Entry 5L5R (X-ray diffraction, 2.90 A resolution); this record covers chains M and b of the 28 polymer chains in the assembly.

[Chain M]
Name: Proteasome subunit beta type-7
Organism: Saccharomyces cerevisiae (strain ATCC 204508 / S288c)
Notes: EC 3.4.25.1
UniProtKB: P30657 (PSB7_YEAST); residues -12 to 233 here correspond to UniProt positions 21-266 (UniProt number = residue number + 33)
Amino-acid sequence (246 residues; row label = number of the first residue in the row; numbers below 1 keep their minus sign (Thr-12 is residue -12)):
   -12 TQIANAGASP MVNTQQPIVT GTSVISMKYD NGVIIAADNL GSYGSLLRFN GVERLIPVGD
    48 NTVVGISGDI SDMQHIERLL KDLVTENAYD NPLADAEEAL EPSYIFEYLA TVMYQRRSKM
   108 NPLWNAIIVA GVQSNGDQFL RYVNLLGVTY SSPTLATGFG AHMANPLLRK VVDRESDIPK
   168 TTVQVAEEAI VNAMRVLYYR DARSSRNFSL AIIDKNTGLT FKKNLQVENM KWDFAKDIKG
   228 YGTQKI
Unresolved in the structure: -12 to 0

[Chain b]
Name: Proteasome subunit beta type-1
Organism: Saccharomyces cerevisiae (strain ATCC 204508 / S288c)
Notes: EC 3.4.25.1
UniProtKB: P38624 (PSB1_YEAST); residues 1-196 here correspond to UniProt positions 20-215 (UniProt number = residue number + 19)
Amino-acid sequence (196 residues; numbered 1 to 196; the number before each row is that of its first residue):
     1 TSIMAVTFKD GVILGADSRT TTGAYIANRV TDKLTRVHDK IWCCRSGSAA DTQAIADIVQ
    61 YHLELYTSQY GTPSTETAAS VFKELCYENK DNLTAGIIVA GYDDKNKGEV YTIPLGGSVH
   121 KLPYAIAGSG STFIYGYCDK NFRENMSKEE TVDFIKHSLS QAIKWDGSSG GVIRMVVLTA
   181 AGVERLIFYP DEYEQL
Curated features (UniProtKB/Swiss-Prot):
  - active site: Thr1 (Nucleophile)

[Chain M / chain b interface]
Pairs across the interface (59; chain M residue first):
  Ser32(M) with Trp165(b); Asp166(b); Gly167(b), hydrogen bond (backbone-backbone)
  Leu33(M) with Phe133(b), hydrophobic; Trp165(b)
  Leu34(M) with Lys164(b); Trp165(b), hydrogen bond (backbone-backbone); Gly167(b)
  Arg35(M) with Trp165(b)
  Phe146(M) with Ala24(b); Tyr25(b)
  Tyr185(M) with Glu194(b), hydrogen bond
  Tyr186(M) with Ile26(b); Arg29(b)
  Arg187(M) with Ala24(b); Tyr25(b); Ile26(b), hydrogen bond (backbone-backbone); Ala27(b), hydrogen bond (side chain-backbone); Arg29(b)
  Asp188(M) with Ala24(b); Ile26(b)
  Ala189(M) with Arg19(b); Ala24(b), hydrogen bond (backbone-backbone); Ile26(b); Gly167(b)
  Arg193(M) with Asp191(b), salt bridge; Glu194(b), salt bridge
  Lys218(M) with Arg29(b), hydrogen bond (backbone-side chain)
  Trp219(M) with Arg29(b); Gly171(b); Val172(b), hydrophobic; Tyr189(b); Pro190(b)
  Asp220(M) with Tyr189(b), hydrogen bond
  Phe221(M) with Arg29(b); Val30(b), hydrophobic
  Ala222(M) with Val30(b), hydrophobic; Arg174(b), hydrogen bond (backbone-side chain); Ile187(b)
  Lys223(M) with Ile187(b); Tyr189(b)
  Ile225(M) with Val30(b), hydrophobic; Arg174(b)
  Lys226(M) with Asp32(b); Arg185(b)
  Gly227(M) with Asp32(b), hydrogen bond (backbone-side chain)
  Tyr228(M) with Thr35(b); Arg45(b); Gln53(b), hydrogen bond (side chain-backbone); Ala56(b); Asp57(b), hydrogen bond
  Gln231(M) with Asp32(b); Leu34(b); Thr35(b); Arg36(b), hydrogen bond (side chain-backbone); Trp42(b); Arg185(b)
  Ile233(M) with Trp42(b); Arg185(b), hydrogen bond (backbone-side chain)
Interface residues without a listed pair, chain M (27 interface residues in all): Asn37, Met150, Arg190, Met217
Interface residues without a listed pair, chain b (34 interface residues in all): Thr21, Asn28, Ile163, Ser168

[Summary]
Chain M and chain b form an interface of 27 and 34 residues respectively, with 14 hydrogen bonds and 2 salt
bridges. Polar pairs include Arg193(M)-Asp191(b), Arg193(M)-Glu194(b) and Tyr185(M)-Glu194(b). Curated
annotation (UniProt) lists active-site residue Thr1(b) on chain b.
Chain M is Proteasome subunit beta type-7 and chain b is Proteasome subunit beta type-1, both from
Saccharomyces cerevisiae (strain ATCC 204508 / S288c); the structure, Yeast 20S proteasome with human beta5i
(1-138;V31M) and human beta6 (97-111; 118-133), was determined by X-ray diffraction (same publication as 5L52,
5L54, 5L55, 5L5A, 5L5B, 5L5D and 30 further entries).
